PDB entry 4WHP | X-ray diffraction, 1.54 A resolution | chains D and B of the 6 polymer chains in the assembly

# Chain D
Name: Protocatechuate 3,4-dioxygenase beta chain
Organism: Pseudomonas putida
Notes: EC 1.13.11.3
Reference sequence: P00437 (PCXB_PSEPU); residues 301-538 here correspond to UniProt positions 2-239 (UniProt number = residue number - 299)
Sequence (238 residues; row label = number of the first residue in the row):
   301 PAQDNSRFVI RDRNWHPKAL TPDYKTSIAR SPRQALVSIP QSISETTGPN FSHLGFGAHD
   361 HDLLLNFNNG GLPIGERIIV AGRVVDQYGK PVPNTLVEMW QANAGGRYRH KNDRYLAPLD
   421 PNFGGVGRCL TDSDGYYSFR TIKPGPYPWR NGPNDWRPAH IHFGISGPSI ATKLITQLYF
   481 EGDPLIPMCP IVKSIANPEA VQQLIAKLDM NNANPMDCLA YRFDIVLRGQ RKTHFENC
Bound ions: Fe ion: Y408, Y447, H460, H462

# Chain B
Name: Protocatechuate 3,4-dioxygenase beta chain
Organism: Pseudomonas putida
Notes: EC 1.13.11.3
Reference sequence: P00437 (PCXB_PSEPU); residues 301-538 here correspond to UniProt positions 2-239 (UniProt number = residue number - 299)
Sequence (238 residues; row label = number of the first residue in the row):
   301 PAQDNSRFVI RDRNWHPKAL TPDYKTSIAR SPRQALVSIP QSISETTGPN FSHLGFGAHD
   361 HDLLLNFNNG GLPIGERIIV AGRVVDQYGK PVPNTLVEMW QANAGGRYRH KNDRYLAPLD
   421 PNFGGVGRCL TDSDGYYSFR TIKPGPYPWR NGPNDWRPAH IHFGISGPSI ATKLITQLYF
   481 EGDPLIPMCP IVKSIANPEA VQQLIAKLDM NNANPMDCLA YRFDIVLRGQ RKTHFENC
Modified positions: M488 (S-oxymethionine; MHO)
Bound ions: Fe ion: Y408, Y447, H460, H462

# Interface between chain D and chain B
Contacting residue pairs (11):
  I310(D) - P453(B)  hydrophobic
  I310(D) - N454(B)
  N314(D) - D323(B)  hydrogen bond
  R333(D) - I328(B)
  A335(D) - K325(B)
  A335(D) - I328(B)  hydrophobic
  L336(D) - K325(B)  hydrogen bond (backbone-side chain)
  S338(D) - K325(B)  hydrogen bond
  S338(D) - N451(B)  hydrogen bond (side chain-backbone)
  S338(D) - G452(B)
  S338(D) - P453(B)

# Overview
The interface between chain D and chain B involves 6 residues on one side and 7 on the other; the contacts
include 4 hydrogen bonds. Polar pairs include N314(D)-D323(B), L336(D)-K325(B) and S338(D)-K325(B). Y408(D),
Y447(D), H460(D) and H462(D) form the Fe ion site.
Here chain D is Protocatechuate 3,4-dioxygenase beta chain and chain B is Protocatechuate 3,4-dioxygenase beta
chain, both from Pseudomonas putida. Entry 4WHP (Resting Protocatechuate 3,4-dioxygenase (pseudomonas putida)
at pH 6.5) was determined by X-ray diffraction together with 4WHO, 4WHR and 4WHS from the same study.
